Entry 6HW5 (X-ray diffraction, 2.90 A resolution); this record covers chains H and I of the 28 polymer chains in the assembly.

Chain H:
Protein: Proteasome subunit beta type-2
From: Saccharomyces cerevisiae (strain ATCC 204508 / S288c)
Notes: EC 3.4.25.1
UniProt: P25043 (PSB2_YEAST); residues 1-232 here correspond to UniProt positions 30-261 (UniProt number = residue number + 29)
Sequence (232 residues; each row starts with the number of its first residue):
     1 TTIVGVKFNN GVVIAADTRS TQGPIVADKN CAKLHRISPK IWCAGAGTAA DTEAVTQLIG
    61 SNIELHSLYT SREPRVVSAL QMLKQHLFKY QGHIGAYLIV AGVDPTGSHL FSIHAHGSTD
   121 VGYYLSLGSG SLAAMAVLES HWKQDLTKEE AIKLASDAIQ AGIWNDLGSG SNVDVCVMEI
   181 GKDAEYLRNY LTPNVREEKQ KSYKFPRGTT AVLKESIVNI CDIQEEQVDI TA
Disordered / not traced: 223-232
Glycans and other covalent adducts: compound GRT linked to T1
Ligand contacts: GRT ((2S)-N-[2-[[(2S)-1-[4-(aminomethyl)phenyl]-4-methylsulfonyl-butan-2-yl]amino]-2-oxidanylidene-ethyl]-2-[[(2S)-2-azido-3-phenyl-propanoyl]amino]-4-methyl-pentanamide): R19, S20, T21, Q22, A27, C31, A32, K33, H35, G45, A46, G47, T48, A49, T52, E53, G128, S129
Curated features (UniProtKB/Swiss-Prot):
  - active site: T1 (Nucleophile)

Chain I:
Protein: Proteasome subunit beta type-3
From: Saccharomyces cerevisiae (strain ATCC 204508 / S288c)
Notes: EC 3.4.25.1
UniProt: P25451 (PSB3_YEAST); residues 0-204 here correspond to UniProt positions 1-205 (UniProt number = residue number + 1)
Sequence (205 residues; row label = number of the first residue in the row; numbering starts at 0):
     0 MSDPSSINGG IVVAMTGKDC VAIACDLRLG SQSLGVSNKF EKIFHYGHVF LGITGLATDV
    60 TTLNEMFRYK TNLYKLKEER AIEPETFTQL VSSSLYERRF GPYFVGPVVA GINSKSGKPF
   120 IAGFDLIGCI DEAKDFIVSG TASDQLFGMC ESLYEPNLEP EDLFETISQA LLNAADRDAL
   180 SGWGAVVYII KKDEVVKRYL KMRQD
Disordered / not traced: 0
Bound ions: Mg2+ site 1: A174, S180; Mg2+ site 2: D204 (shared with 3 residues of chain Y)
Ligand contacts: GRT ((2S)-N-[2-[[(2S)-1-[4-(aminomethyl)phenyl]-4-methylsulfonyl-butan-2-yl]amino]-2-oxidanylidene-ethyl]-2-[[(2S)-2-azido-3-phenyl-propanoyl]amino]-4-methyl-pentanamide): R98, D124, L125, C128, D130
Curated features (UniProtKB/Swiss-Prot):
  - modified residue: S30 (Phosphoserine)
  - cross-link: K69 (Glycyl lysine isopeptide (Lys-Gly) (interchain with G-Cter in ubiquitin))

How chain H and chain I interact:
Residue-residue contacts - 42 pairs, chain H then chain I:
  I25(H) - D143(I)
  I25(H) - F146(I)  hydrophobic
  V26(H) - F146(I)
  A27(H) - D130(I)
  A27(H) - F146(I)  hydrophobic
  D28(H) - D130(I)
  D28(H) - E131(I)
  K29(H) - E150(I)  salt bridge
  A49(H) - C128(I)  hydrophobic
  A50(H) - Y95(I)
  A50(H) - I126(I)  hydrophobic
  A50(H) - C128(I)
  D51(H) - Y95(I)  hydrogen bond
  D51(H) - R98(I)  salt bridge
  A54(H) - Y95(I)
  Y90(H) - F99(I)  hydrophobic
  H93(H) - R98(I)  hydrogen bond (backbone-side chain)
  H93(H) - F99(I)
  I94(H) - Y95(I)
  I94(H) - F99(I)  hydrophobic
  R196(H) - E150(I)  hydrogen bond (side chain-backbone)
  K199(H) - S151(I)  hydrogen bond (side chain-backbone)
  K199(H) - Y153(I)  hydrogen bond (side chain-backbone)
  S202(H) - E154(I)  hydrogen bond
  Y203(H) - S151(I)
  Y203(H) - L152(I)  hydrophobic
  F205(H) - Q168(I)
  R207(H) - D161(I)  salt bridge
  G208(H) - E164(I)
  T209(H) - E164(I)
  T210(H) - E164(I)  hydrogen bond
  T210(H) - Q168(I)  hydrogen bond
  A211(H) - K200(I)
  L213(H) - Y198(I)  hydrogen bond (backbone-backbone)
  L213(H) - K200(I)
  K214(H) - R197(I)
  K214(H) - Y198(I)  hydrogen bond (backbone-backbone)
  S216(H) - K196(I)  hydrogen bond (backbone-backbone)
  V218(H) - V194(I)  hydrogen bond (backbone-backbone)
  V218(H) - K196(I)
  I220(H) - V194(I)  hydrophobic
  D222(H) - K74(I)  salt bridge
Also at the interface, not in a pair above, chain H (36 interface residues in all): T48, E53, Q57, G95, K204, V212, E215, I217
Also at the interface, not in a pair above, chain I (35 interface residues in all): Q88, D124, G127, I129, D134, E160, F163, S167, D192, E193, V195, L199

Overview:
36 residues of chain H and 35 residues of chain I are in contact; the contacts include 12 hydrogen bonds and 4
salt bridges. Polar pairs include K29(H)-E150(I), D51(H)-R98(I) and R207(H)-D161(I). Ligands of chain I:
compound GRT. Compound GRT is covalently linked to T1(H).
Chain H is Proteasome subunit beta type-2 and chain I is Proteasome subunit beta type-3, both from
Saccharomyces cerevisiae (strain ATCC 204508 / S288c); the structure, Yeast 20S proteasome in complex with 18,
was determined by X-ray diffraction, deposited together with 6HTB, 6HTC, 6HTD, 6HTP, 6HTR, 6HUB and 30 further
entries.
